8S7V - chains H and I of the 12 polymer chains in the assembly; structure by electron microscopy, 2.56 A resolution.

# Chain H
Protein: Methanogenesis marker protein 7
From: Methanococcus maripaludis
Reference sequence: G0H350 (G0H350_METMI); residue numbers follow UniProt; this construct covers 1-304
Amino-acid sequence (304 residues; numbered 1 to 304; the number before each row is that of its first residue):
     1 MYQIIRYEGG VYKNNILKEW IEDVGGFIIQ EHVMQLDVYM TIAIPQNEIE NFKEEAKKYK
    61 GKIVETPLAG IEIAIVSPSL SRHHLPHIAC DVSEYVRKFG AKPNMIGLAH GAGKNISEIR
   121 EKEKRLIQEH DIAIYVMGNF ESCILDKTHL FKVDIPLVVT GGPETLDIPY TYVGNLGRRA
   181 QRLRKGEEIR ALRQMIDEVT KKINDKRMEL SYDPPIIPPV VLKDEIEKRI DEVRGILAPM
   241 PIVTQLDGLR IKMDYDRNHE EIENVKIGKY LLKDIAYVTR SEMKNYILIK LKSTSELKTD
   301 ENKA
Disordered / not traced: 297-304
Differences from the reference sequence: variant Asn115 (Ser in G0H350), Glu260 (Lys in G0H350)
Bound ions: FeFe cofactor Fe: His84, Cys143
Ligand contacts:
  - FeFe cofactor (S5Q), molecule 1: Pro78, His83, His84, Gly111, Ala112, Gly113, Lys114, Met137, Gly138, Asn139, Phe140, Cys143, Lys147, Arg178
  - FeFe cofactor (S5Q), molecule 2: Leu85, Cys90, Ser93, Arg97, Met105

# Chain I
Protein: Methyl-coenzyme M reductase operon protein C
From: Methanococcus maripaludis
Reference sequence: G0H3B1 (G0H3B1_METMI); residues 1-198 here = UniProt positions 1-198
Amino-acid sequence (234 residues; row label = number of the first residue in the row; numbers below 1 keep their minus sign (Met-35 is residue -35)):
   -35 MSAWSHPQFE KGGGSGGGSG GSAWSHPQFE KSAGSGMPVG RKEQIVDCRA VMGLGEGGGL
    25 AQRGTFAEGL RNDVVVVAMS PGRRHITKPV CEITYGIREA GIQTSVLVLD AGGGIPSDAP
    85 QGSLGSTFGL KPEEAKQVNR HKLCVIHFGN VKSHIIYKAR LFLKYVDIPT IIVCQTPVDM
   145 EDFAAIGIKT KNVMPLESKT EGKIVEIITG VIRGESAPQK KIDEIIESIK KHLG
Disordered / not traced: -35 to 4
Differences from the reference sequence: initiating methionine (-35); expression tag (-34 to 0)
Bound ions: FeFe cofactor Fe site 1: Cys12, Cys55; FeFe cofactor Fe site 2: His49, His118
Ligand contacts:
  - FeFe cofactor (S5Q), molecule 1: Val10, Cys12, Arg13, Leu24, Ala25, Ala31, Ile50, Thr51, Cys55, Thr58, Arg62, Val70
  - FeFe cofactor (S5Q), molecule 2: Met43, Arg48, His49, Gly76, Gly77, Gly78, His111, Phe112, Gly113, Asn114, Val115, His118, Ile119, Lys122, Arg177

# Chain H / chain I interface
Pairs across the interface - 66 pairs, chain H then chain I:
  Arg6(H) - Met16(I)
  Gln30(H) - Ala14(I)
  His32(H) - Gln26(I)
  His32(H) - Arg27(I)
  His32(H) - Gly28(I)  hydrogen bond (side chain-backbone)
  His32(H) - Thr29(I)
  Met34(H) - Gln26(I)
  Met34(H) - Arg27(I)
  Met34(H) - Asp74(I)
  Tyr39(H) - Met16(I)  hydrophobic
  Leu80(H) - Gln8(I)
  Leu80(H) - Val10(I)  hydrophobic
  Leu80(H) - Arg62(I)
  Ser81(H) - Glu63(I)
  Arg82(H) - Tyr59(I)
  Arg82(H) - Glu63(I)  salt bridge
  Arg82(H) - Gln183(I)  hydrogen bond
  Leu85(H) - Arg62(I)
  Pro86(H) - Tyr59(I)  hydrophobic
  His87(H) - Thr51(I)
  Cys90(H) - Leu24(I)
  Asp91(H) - Leu24(I)
  Ser93(H) - Cys12(I)
  Glu94(H) - Met16(I)
  Glu94(H) - Gly17(I)  hydrogen bond (side chain-backbone)
  Glu94(H) - Leu24(I)
  Arg97(H) - Arg13(I)  hydrogen bond (side chain-backbone)
  Arg97(H) - Val15(I)  hydrogen bond (side chain-backbone)
  Arg97(H) - Leu24(I)
  Lys98(H) - Met16(I)
  Lys98(H) - Gly19(I)  hydrogen bond (side chain-backbone)
  Lys98(H) - Glu20(I)  salt bridge
  Lys102(H) - Cys12(I)  hydrogen bond (side chain-backbone)
  Pro103(H) - Cys12(I)
  Asn104(H) - Val10(I)
  Asn104(H) - Asp11(I)
  Met105(H) - Ile9(I)
  Met105(H) - Val10(I)  hydrogen bond (backbone-backbone)
  Met105(H) - Cys12(I)
  Ile106(H) - Ile9(I)  hydrophobic
  Gly107(H) - Glu7(I)
  Gly107(H) - Gln8(I)  hydrogen bond (backbone-backbone)
  Ala109(H) - Arg5(I)  hydrogen bond (backbone-side chain)
  Ala109(H) - Lys6(I)
  Ala109(H) - Glu7(I)
  His110(H) - Arg5(I)
  Lys122(H) - Glu7(I)
  Glu123(H) - Glu7(I)
  Leu126(H) - Ile9(I)  hydrophobic
  Arg182(H) - Glu20(I)  hydrogen bond (side chain-backbone)
  Arg182(H) - Gly22(I)  hydrogen bond (side chain-backbone)
  Arg182(H) - Leu24(I)
  Leu237(H) - Phe30(I)
  Leu237(H) - Lys100(I)
  Leu237(H) - Gln101(I)  hydrogen bond (backbone-side chain)
  Leu237(H) - Arg104(I)
  Pro239(H) - Asp11(I)
  Pro239(H) - Cys12(I)
  Pro239(H) - Phe30(I)
  Lys252(H) - Asp11(I)  salt bridge
  Met283(H) - Asp11(I)
  Lys284(H) - Glu32(I)  salt bridge
  Lys284(H) - Leu34(I)
  Lys284(H) - Asn36(I)  hydrogen bond
  Lys284(H) - Arg104(I)
  Tyr286(H) - Glu32(I)  hydrogen bond
Also at the interface, not in a pair above, chain H (42 interface residues in all): Glu8, Val33, Gln35, Arg120, Arg184, Ala238, Met240
Also at the interface, not in a pair above, chain I (38 interface residues in all): Gly21, Gly23, Ala31, Glu97

# Summary
Chain H and chain I form an interface of 42 and 38 residues respectively, with 15 hydrogen bonds and 4 salt
bridges. Among the polar pairs are Arg82(H)-Glu63(I), Lys98(H)-Glu20(I) and Lys252(H)-Asp11(I). One FeFe
cofactor molecule is bound between chain H and chain I.
Chain H is Methanogenesis marker protein 7 and chain I is Methyl-coenzyme M reductase operon protein C, both
from Methanococcus maripaludis; the structure, Methyl-coenzyme M reductase activation complex binding to the
A2 component, was determined by electron microscopy together with 8S7X and 9H1L from the same study.
